6QUA - chains A and E of the 4 polymer chains in the assembly; structure by X-ray diffraction, 2.68 A resolution.

# Chain A
Molecule: hsRosR-DNA binding protein
Source organism: Halobacterium salinarum (strain ATCC 700922 / JCM 11081 / NRC-1)
UniProt: Q9HSF4 (Q9HSF4_HALSA); residue numbers follow UniProt; this construct covers 6-116
Sequence (117 residues; each row starts with the number of its first residue):
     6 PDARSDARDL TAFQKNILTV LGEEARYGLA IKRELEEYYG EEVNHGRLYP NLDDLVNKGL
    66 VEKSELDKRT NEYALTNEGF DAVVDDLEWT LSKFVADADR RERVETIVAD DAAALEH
Not modelled in the structure: 6-9, 122
Differences from the reference sequence: expression tag (117-122)
Ion coordination: Mn2+ near Lys-37 (its only coordinating residue here)

# Chain E
Molecule: 28-nt DNA strand
Sequence (28 nucleotides; row label = number of the first residue in the row):
     1 CGCTAGTGTC AGGGGAAATA CACGTCGC

# Interface between chain A and chain E
Contacting residue pairs - 11 pairs, chain A then chain E:
  Asn-49(A) with DT19(E), base contact
  His-50(A) with DA20(E), base contact
  Gly-51(A) with DT19(E), base contact
  Arg-52(A) with DA17(E), salt bridge to the phosphate; DA18(E), phosphate contact
  Asn-56(A) with DA17(E), hydrogen bond to the phosphate
  Asp-72(A) with DC26(E), sugar contact
  Lys-73(A) with DT25(E), sugar contact; DC26(E), hydrogen bond to the phosphate
  Arg-74(A) with DT25(E), hydrogen bond to the base; DC26(E), sugar contact
Also at the interface, not in a pair above, chain A (9 interface residues in all): Phe-18
Also at the interface, not in a pair above, chain E (8 interface residues in all): DC21, DG24

# Overview
9 residues of chain A face 8 of chain E across their interface, with 3 hydrogen bonds and 1 salt bridge. Among
the polar pairs are Arg-74(A)/DT25(E), Asn-56(A)/DA17(E) and Lys-73(A)/DC26(E).
Here chain A is hsRosR-DNA binding protein (Halobacterium salinarum (strain ATCC 700922 / JCM 11081 / NRC-1))
and chain E is a 28-nt DNA strand. Entry 6QUA (The complex structure of hsRosR-SG (vng0258/RosR-SG)) was
determined by X-ray diffraction together with 6QFD, 6QH0 and 6QIL from the same study.
